PDB entry 7ABS | X-ray diffraction, 1.97 A resolution | chains A and E of the 3 polymer chains in the assembly

== Chain A ==
Name: Protein artemis
Organism: Homo sapiens
Notes: EC 3.1.-.-
Reference sequence: Q96SD1 (DCR1C_HUMAN), isoform Q96SD1-4; residue numbers follow UniProt; this construct covers 2-368
Sequence (375 residues; numbered 2 to 376; the number before each row is that of its first residue):
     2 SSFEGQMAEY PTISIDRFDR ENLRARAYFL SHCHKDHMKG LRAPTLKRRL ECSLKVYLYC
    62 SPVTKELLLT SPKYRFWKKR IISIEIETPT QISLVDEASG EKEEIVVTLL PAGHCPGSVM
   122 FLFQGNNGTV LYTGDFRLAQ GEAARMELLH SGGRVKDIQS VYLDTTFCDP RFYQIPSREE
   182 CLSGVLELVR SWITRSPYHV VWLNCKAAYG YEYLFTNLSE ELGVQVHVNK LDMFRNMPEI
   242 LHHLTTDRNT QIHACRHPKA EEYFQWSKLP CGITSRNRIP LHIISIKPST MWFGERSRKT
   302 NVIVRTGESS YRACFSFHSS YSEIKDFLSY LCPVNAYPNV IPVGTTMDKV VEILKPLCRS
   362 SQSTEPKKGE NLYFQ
Unresolved in the structure: 2, 362-376
Sequence notes: expression tag (369-376)
Ion coordination: Zn2+ site 1: His33, His35, His115, Asp136 (shared with DA1(E) of chain E); Zn2+ site 2: His228, His254, Cys256, Cys272
From the paper describing this entry:
  - Zn2+ coordination: His33, His35, Asp37, His115, Asp136, His228, His254, Cys256, Cys272
  - binding site for the 10-nt DNA strand: Lys40, Arg43, Lys207, Lys288
  - specificity-determining residues: Phe318 (proposed by the authors, not directly observed)
  - mutagenesis - D37A: unchanged stability
  - mutagenesis - H33A, H35D, D37A: abolished catalytic activity
  - mutagenesis - H33A (Tm change -13 degC), H35D (Tm change -13 degC): decreased stability

== Chain E ==
Molecule: 13-nt DNA strand
Sequence (13 nucleotides; each row starts with the number of its first residue; numbers below 1 keep their minus sign (DC-2 is residue -2)):
    -2 CACAGCTGAT CGC
Unresolved in the structure: -2 to -1, 4-10
Ion coordination: Zn2+ site 1: DA1 (shared with His33(A), His35(A), His115(A), Asp136(A) of chain A)

== How chain A and chain E interact ==
Pairs across the interface (15; chain A residue first):
  His35(A) - DA1(E)  salt bridge to the phosphate
  His35(A) - DG2(E)  phosphate contact
  Lys36(A) - DG2(E)  hydrogen bond to the phosphate
  Lys36(A) - DC3(E)  phosphate contact
  Asp37(A) - DA1(E)  phosphate contact
  Asp37(A) - DG2(E)  hydrogen bond to the phosphate
  His115(A) - DA1(E)  salt bridge to the phosphate
  Asp136(A) - DA1(E)  phosphate contact
  Lys207(A) - DA1(E)  base contact
  Ala208(A) - DG2(E)  sugar contact
  Ala209(A) - DA1(E)  phosphate contact
  Ala209(A) - DG2(E)  phosphate contact
  Phe318(A) - DA1(E)  phosphate contact
  His319(A) - DC0(E)  hydrogen bond to the phosphate
  His319(A) - DA1(E)  salt bridge to the phosphate
Also at the interface, not in a pair above, chain A (12 interface residues in all): His33, Cys34

== In short ==
The interface between chain A and chain E involves 12 residues on one side and 4 on the other, with 3 hydrogen
bonds and 3 salt bridges. Among the polar pairs are Lys36(A)-DG2(E), Asp37(A)-DG2(E) and His319(A)-DC0(E).
From the paper: a binding site for the 10-nt DNA strand at Lys40(A), Arg43(A) and Lys207(A) among others;
H33A, H35D and D37A of chain A abolish catalytic activity.
Chain A is Protein artemis (Homo sapiens) and chain E is a 13-nt DNA strand; the structure, Structure of human
DCLRE1C/Artemis in complex with DNA - re-evaluation of 6WO0, was determined by X-ray diffraction.
